PDB entry 7OWF | X-ray diffraction, 1.91 A resolution | chains A and B of the 3 polymer chains in the assembly

# Chain A
Molecule: DNA polymerase I, thermostable
Source organism: Thermus aquaticus
Notes: EC 2.7.7.7
UniProt: P19821 (DPO1_THEAQ); numbering as in UniProt (aligned over 293-832)
Sequence (540 residues; row label = number of the first residue in the row):
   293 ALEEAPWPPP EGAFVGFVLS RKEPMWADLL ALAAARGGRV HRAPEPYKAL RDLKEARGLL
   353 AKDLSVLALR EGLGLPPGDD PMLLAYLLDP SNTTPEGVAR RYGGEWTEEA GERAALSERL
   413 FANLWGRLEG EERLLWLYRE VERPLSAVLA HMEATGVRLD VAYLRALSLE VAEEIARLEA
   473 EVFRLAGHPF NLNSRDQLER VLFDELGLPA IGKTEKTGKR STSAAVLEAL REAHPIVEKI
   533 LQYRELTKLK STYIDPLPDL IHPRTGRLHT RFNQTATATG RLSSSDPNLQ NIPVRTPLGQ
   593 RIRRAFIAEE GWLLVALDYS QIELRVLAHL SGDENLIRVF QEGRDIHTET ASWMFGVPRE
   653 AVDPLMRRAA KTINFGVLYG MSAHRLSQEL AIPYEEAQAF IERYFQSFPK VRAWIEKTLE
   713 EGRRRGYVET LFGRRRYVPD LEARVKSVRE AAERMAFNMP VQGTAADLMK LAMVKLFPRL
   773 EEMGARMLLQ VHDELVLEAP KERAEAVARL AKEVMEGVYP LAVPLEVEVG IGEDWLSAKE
Metal / ion sites: Mg2+ site 1: Asp-610, Tyr-611, Asp-785 (together with BFdUTP); Mg2+ site 2: Asp-610, Asp-785 (together with BFdUTP)
Residues lining bound ligands: BFdUTP (2IU; [[(2R,3S,5R)-5-[5-(1-benzofuran-2-yl)-2,4-bis(oxidanylidene)pyrimidin-1-yl]-3-oxidanyl-oxolan-2-yl]methoxy-oxidanyl-phosphoryl] phosphono hydrogen phosphate): Arg-573, Arg-587, Asp-610, Tyr-611, Ser-612, Gln-613, Ile-614, Glu-615, His-639, Arg-659, Arg-660, Lys-663, Thr-664, Phe-667, Tyr-671, Asp-785
From the paper describing this entry:
  - conformationally variable residues (side-chain flip): Arg-587, Arg-660
  - binding site for BFdUTP: Arg-587

# Chain B
Molecule: Primer
Sequence (12 nucleotides; numbered 101 to 112; the number before each row is that of its first residue):
   101 GACCACGGCC AC
Modified / non-standard residues: DOC (2',3'-dideoxycytidine-5'-monophosphate) at position 112
Metal / ion sites: Mg2+ near DA102 (its only coordinating residue here)

# Chain A / chain B interface
Pairs across the interface (34):
  Arg-487(A) with DG107(B), phosphate contact; DG108(B), salt bridge to the phosphate
  Thr-506(A) with DG107(B), hydrogen bond to the phosphate; DG108(B), phosphate contact
  Glu-507(A) with DG107(B), phosphate contact
  Lys-508(A) with DC106(B), phosphate contact; DG107(B), hydrogen bond to the phosphate
  Thr-509(A) with DC106(B), phosphate contact; DG107(B), hydrogen bond to the phosphate
  Ser-513(A) with DG108(B), hydrogen bond to the phosphate
  Thr-514(A) with DG108(B), hydrogen bond to the phosphate
  Ser-515(A) with DG108(B), phosphate contact; DC109(B), phosphate contact
  Ala-516(A) with DC109(B), hydrogen bond to the phosphate
  Arg-536(A) with DG108(B), hydrogen bond to the phosphate; DC109(B), salt bridge to the phosphate
  Lys-540(A) with DG108(B), base contact; DC109(B), hydrogen bond to the base; DC110(B), sugar contact
  Tyr-545(A) with DC110(B), sugar contact
  Arg-573(A) with DOC_112(B), hydrogen bond to the base
  Gln-582(A) with DA111(B), sugar contact
  Asn-583(A) with DC110(B), hydrogen bond to the base; DA111(B), sugar contact
  Ile-584(A) with DA111(B), sugar contact
  Pro-585(A) with DC110(B), phosphate contact; DA111(B), phosphate contact
  Val-586(A) with DA111(B), hydrogen bond to the phosphate; DOC_112(B), phosphate contact
  Arg-587(A) with DA111(B), hydrogen bond to the phosphate
  Arg-595(A) with DA111(B), phosphate contact; DOC_112(B), salt bridge to the phosphate
  Val-783(A) with DOC_112(B), sugar contact
  His-784(A) with DOC_112(B), sugar contact
Interface residues without a listed pair, chain A (25 interface residues in all): Gly-510, Leu-541, Asp-785
Interface features reported in the paper:
  - interface residues, chain A: Thr-506(A), Arg-587(A)

# In short
25 residues of chain A and 7 residues of chain B are in contact; the contacts include 12 hydrogen bonds and 3
salt bridges. Polar pairs include Lys-540(A)/DC109(B), Arg-573(A)/DOC_112(B) and Asn-583(A)/DC110(B). Chain A
binds BFdUTP. The paper reports a binding site for BFdUTP at Arg-587(A); interface residues Thr-506(A) and
Arg-587(A).
Chain A is DNA polymerase I, thermostable (Thermus aquaticus) and chain B is Primer; the structure, KlenTaq
DNA polymerase in a ternary complex with primer/template and the fluorescent nucleotide analog BFdUTP, was
determined by X-ray diffraction.
